8SZI - chains C and A of the 5 polymer chains in the assembly; structure by electron microscopy, 3.50 A resolution.

[Chain C]
Name: Guanine nucleotide-binding protein G(i) subunit alpha-3
Source organism: Homo sapiens
Reference sequence: P08754 (GNAI3_HUMAN); residues 1-354 here = UniProt positions 1-354
Chain sequence (354 residues; each row starts with the number of its first residue):
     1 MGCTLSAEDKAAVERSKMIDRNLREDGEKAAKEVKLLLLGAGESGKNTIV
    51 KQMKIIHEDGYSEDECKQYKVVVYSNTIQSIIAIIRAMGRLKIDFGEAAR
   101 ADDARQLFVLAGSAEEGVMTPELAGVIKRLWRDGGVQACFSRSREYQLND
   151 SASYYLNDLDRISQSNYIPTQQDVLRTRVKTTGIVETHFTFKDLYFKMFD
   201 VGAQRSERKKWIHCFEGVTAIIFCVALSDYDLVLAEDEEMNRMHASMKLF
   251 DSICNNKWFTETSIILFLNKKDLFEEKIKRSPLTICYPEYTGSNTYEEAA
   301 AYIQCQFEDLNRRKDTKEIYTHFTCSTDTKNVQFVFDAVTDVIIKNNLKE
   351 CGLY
Disordered / not traced: 1-6, 55-179
Construct notes: engineered mutation Asn47 (Ser in P08754), Ala203 (Gly in P08754), Ala245 (Glu in P08754), Ser326 (Ala in P08754)
Swiss-Prot annotation at these positions:
  - region: Lys35 to Lys46, Thr48 (G1 motif), Asp173 to Thr181 (G2 motif), Phe196 to Gly202, Gln204, Arg205 (G3 motif), Ile265 to Asp272 (G4 motif), Thr324, Cys325, Thr327 to Thr329 (G5 motif)
  - binding site (GTP): Gly42, Glu43, Ser44, Gly45, Lys46, Thr48, Asp150, Ser151, Leu175, Arg176, Thr177, Arg178, Val179, Lys180, Thr181, Val201, Asn269, Lys270, Asp272, Leu273 and 2 more in UniProt
  - binding site (GDP): Glu43, Ser44, Gly45, Lys46, Thr48, Ser151, Leu175, Arg176, Thr177, Arg178, Asn269, Lys270, Asp272, Cys325
  - binding site (Mg(2+)): Thr181
  - modified residue: Arg178 (ADP-ribosylarginine), Gln204 (Deamidated glutamine), Cys351 (ADP-ribosylcysteine)
  - lipidation: Gly2 (N-myristoyl glycine), Cys3 (S-palmitoyl cysteine)
  - natural variant: Gly40 (G40R: In ARCND1), Gly45 (G45S: In ARCND1), Asn47 (S47N: In ARCND1; this construct carries the variant)
  - mutagenesis: Lys35 (K35A: Decreased affinity for PLCD4), Leu36 (L36A: Increased affinity for PLCD4), Leu37 (L37A: No effect on binding to PLCD4), Leu39 (L39A: Decreased affinity for PLCD4), Gly42 (G42R: Decreased affinity for PLCD4), Ile184 (I184A: No effect on binding to PLCD4), Trp211 (W211A: Decreased affinity for CCDC88C and PLCD4), Phe215 (F215A: Decreased affinity for CCDC88C and PLCD4), Val218 (V218A: No effect on binding to PLCD4), Lys248 (K248M: No effect on binding to CCDC88C), Leu249 (L249H: Decreased affinity for PLCD4; L249V: No effect on binding to PLCD4), Ser252 (S252A: Increased affinity for PLCD4; S252D: Decreased affinity for PLCD4), 4 further mutagenesis entries in UniProt

[Chain A]
Name: Extracellular calcium-sensing receptor
Source organism: Homo sapiens
Reference sequence: P41180 (CASR_HUMAN); residue numbers follow UniProt; this construct covers 19-894
Chain sequence (939 residues; each row starts with the number of its first residue):
     9 DYKDDDDKAAAYGPDQRAQKKGDIILGGLFPIHFGVAAKDQDLKSRPESV
    59 ECIRYNFRGFRWLQAMIFAIEEINSSPALLPNLTLGYRIFDTCNTVSKAL
   109 EATLSFVAQNKIDSLNLDEFCNCSEHIPSTIAVVGATGSGVSTAVANLLG
   159 LFYIPQVSYASSSRLLSNKNQFKSFLRTIPNDEHQATAMADIIEYFRWNW
   209 VGTIAADDDYGRPGIEKFREEAEERDICIDFSELISQYSDEEEIQHVVEV
   259 IQNSTAKVIVVFSSGPDLEPLIKEIVRRNITGKIWLASEAWASSSLIAMP
   309 QYFHVVGGTIGFALKAGQIPGFREFLKKVHPRKSVHNGFAKEFWEETFNC
   359 HLQEGAKGPLPVDTFLRGHEESGDRFSNSSTAFRPLCTGDENISSVETPY
   409 IDYTHLRISYNVYLAVYSIAHALQDIYTCLPGRGLFTNGSCADIKKVEAW
   459 QVLKHLRHLNFTNNMGEQVTFDECGDLVGNYSIINWHLSPEDGSIVFKEV
   509 GYYNVYAKKGERLFINEEKILWSGFSREVPFSNCSRDCLAGTRKGIIEGE
   559 PTCCFECVECPDGEYSDETDASACNKCPDDFWSNENHTSCIAKEIEFLSW
   609 TEPFGIALTLFAVLGIFLTAFVLGVFIKFRNTPIVKATNRELSYLLLFSL
   659 LCCFSSSLFFIGEPQDWTCRLRQPAFGISFVLCISCILVKTNRVLLVFEA
   709 KIPTSFHRKWWGLNLQFLLVFLCTFMQIVICVIWLYTAPPSSYRNQELED
   759 EIIFITCHEGSLMALGFLIGYTCLLAAICFFFAFKSRKLPENFNEAKFIT
   809 FSMLIFFIVWISFIPAYASTYGKFVSAVEVIAILAASFGLLACIFFNKIY
   859 IILFKPSRNTIEEVRCSTAAHAFKVAARATLRRSNVTSTSVTSVNQASTS
   909 RLEGLQSENHRLRMKITELDKDLEEVTMQLQDTPEKKTN
Disordered / not traced: 9-19, 120-133, 363-390, 888-947
Cystine bridges: Cys60-Cys101, Cys236-Cys561, Cys358-Cys395, Cys437-Cys449, Cys542-Cys562, Cys546-Cys565, Cys568-Cys582, Cys585-Cys598, Cys677-Cys765
Covalently attached groups: N-acetylglucosamine (NAG) linked to Asn468, Asn488, Asn541
Construct notes: expression tag (9-18, 895-947)
Bound ions: Ca2+ site 1: Ser84, Leu87, Leu88; Ca2+ site 2: Asp234 (shared with 1 residue of chain B); Ca2+ site 3: Gly557 (shared with 1 residue of chain B)
Residues lining bound ligands:
  - tryptophan (TRP), molecule 1: Arg66, Trp70, Thr145, Gly146, Ser147, Ala168, Ser169, Ser170, Ser171, Tyr218, Glu297, Ala298
  - tryptophan (TRP), molecule 2: Gln681, Phe684, Ile777, Thr780, Trp818, Tyr825, Glu837
Swiss-Prot annotation at these positions:
  - region: Phe637 to Arg648 (Intracellular loop 1 (ICL1)), Thr699 to Asn722 (Intracellular loop 2 (ICL2)), Phe790 to Lys805 (Intracellular loop 3 (ICL3)), Arg890 to Val894 (Arginine-rich retention motif)
  - binding site (phosphate): Arg66 to Trp70, Arg415 to Ser417
  - binding site (Ca(2+)): Ile81, Ser84, Leu87, Leu88, Thr100, Thr145, Ser170, Pro188, Asp190, Glu231, Asp234, Glu297, Tyr489, Gly557
  - binding site (L-tryptophan): Ser147, Ala168, Ser170, Glu297
  - binding site (spermine): Asp238, Ser240
  - site: Cys482 (Important for ability of agonist AMG 416 to activate G-protein-coupled receptor activity)
  - modified residue: Thr888 (Phosphothreonine), Ser892 (Phosphoserine)
  - glycosylation (N-linked (GlcNAc...) asparagine): Asn90, Asn130, Asn261, Asn287, Asn386, Asn400, Asn446, Asn468, Asn488, Asn541, Asn594
  - natural variant: Gly21 (G21R: In HHC1), Gln27 (Q27R: Found in a patient with primary hyperparathyroidism detected at adulthood), Lys29 (K29E: In HYPOC1), Pro39 (P39A: In HHC1), Phe42 (F42S: In HHC1), Lys47 (K47N: In HYPOC1), Ser53 (S53P: In HHC1), Pro55 (P55L: In HHC1), Arg62 (R62M: In HHC1), Arg66 (R66C: In HHC1; R66H: In HHC1), Ile81 (I81M: In HHC1), Thr100 (T100I: In NSHPT), 84 further natural variant entries in UniProt
  - mutagenesis: Lys29 (K29A/N/E/D: Increased calcium sensitivity; K29R: Does not affect calcium sensitivity), Leu51 (L51A: Decreased calcium-induced G-protein-coupled receptor activity), Arg69 (R69E: Abolishes G-protein coupled receptor signaling pathway), Trp70 (W70A: Abolished calcium-induced G-protein-coupled receptor activity), Asn102 (N102I: Abolishes G-protein coupled receptor activity), Thr145 (T145A: Abolished calcium-induced G-protein-coupled receptor activity; T145I: Reduced calcium-induced G-protein-coupled receptor activity), Ser147 (S147A: Abolished calcium-induced G-protein-coupled receptor activity), Ser170 (S170A: Abolished calcium-induced G-protein-coupled receptor activity; S170K: Reduced calcium-induced G-protein-coupled receptor activity), Asp190 (D190A: Reduced calcium-induced G-protein-coupled receptor activity; D190K: Reduced calcium-induced G-protein-coupled receptor activity), Gln193 (Q193A: Reduced calcium-induced G-protein-coupled receptor activity), Asp216 (D216A: Strongly reduced calcium-induced G-protein-coupled receptor activity), Tyr218 (Y218A: Abolished calcium-induced G-protein-coupled receptor activity; Y218S: Abolished calcium-induced G-protein-coupled receptor activity), 34 further mutagenesis entries in UniProt

[Chain C / chain A interface]
Residue-residue contacts (38):
  Ala31(C) with Thr712(A), hydrogen bond (backbone-side chain)
  Val34(C) with Pro711(A), hydrophobic
  Gln304(C) with Ala885(A), hydrogen bond (side chain-backbone); Arg886(A); Ala887(A)
  Lys314(C) with Arg873(A)
  Asp315(C) with Arg873(A), hydrogen bond (backbone-side chain)
  Thr316(C) with Arg873(A)
  Glu318(C) with Arg873(A), salt bridge
  Ile319(C) with Ala884(A)
  Tyr320(C) with Lys882(A); Ala884(A)
  Thr321(C) with Ala884(A); Ala885(A)
  Asp337(C) with Phe881(A); Lys882(A)
  Ala338(C) with Lys882(A)
  Ile343(C) with Lys709(A); Ile710(A); Pro711(A), hydrophobic
  Ile344(C) with Phe706(A), hydrophobic
  Lys345(C) with Arg873(A)
  Asn347(C) with Val705(A); Ala708(A), hydrogen bond (side chain-backbone)
  Leu348(C) with Val705(A), hydrophobic; Phe706(A), hydrophobic
  Glu350(C) with Arg716(A), salt bridge; Trp719(A), hydrogen bond
  Cys351(C) with Arg701(A), hydrogen bond (backbone-side chain); Val705(A), hydrophobic; Trp719(A)
  Gly352(C) with Lys644(A)
  Leu353(C) with Lys644(A); Ala645(A); Asn647(A); Arg701(A)
  Tyr354(C) with Val872(A), hydrophobic; Arg873(A), hydrogen bond
Also at the interface, not in a pair above, chain C (29 interface residues in all): Lys32, Ala301, Glu308, Lys317, Phe334, Thr340, Asp341
Also at the interface, not in a pair above, chain A (29 interface residues in all): Val702, Phe801, Ile869, Thr876, Ala877, His879, Ala880, Val883

[In short]
Chain C and chain A each contribute 29 residues to their interface, with 7 hydrogen bonds and 2 salt bridges.
Among the polar pairs are Glu318(C)-Arg873(A), Glu350(C)-Arg716(A) and Ala31(C)-Thr712(A). Bound to chain A:
tryptophan. N-acetylglucosamine is covalently linked to Asn468(A), Asn488(A) and Asn541(A).
Chain C is Guanine nucleotide-binding protein G(i) subunit alpha-3 and chain A is Extracellular
calcium-sensing receptor, both from Homo sapiens; the structure, Cryo-EM structure of PAM-free human
calcium-sensing receptor CaSR-Gi complex in lipid nanodiscs, was determined by electron microscopy together
with 8SZF, 8SZG and 8SZH from the same study.
